PDB entry 4OV4 | X-ray diffraction, 2.00 A resolution | chain A

Chain A:
Molecule: 2-isopropylmalate synthase
From: Leptospira biflexa
Notes: EC 2.3.3.13
UniProtKB: B0SN40 (B0SN40_LEPBP); residues 1-394 here = UniProt positions 1-394
Chain sequence (414 residues; each row starts with the number of its first residue; numbers below 1 keep their minus sign (Met-19 is residue -19)):
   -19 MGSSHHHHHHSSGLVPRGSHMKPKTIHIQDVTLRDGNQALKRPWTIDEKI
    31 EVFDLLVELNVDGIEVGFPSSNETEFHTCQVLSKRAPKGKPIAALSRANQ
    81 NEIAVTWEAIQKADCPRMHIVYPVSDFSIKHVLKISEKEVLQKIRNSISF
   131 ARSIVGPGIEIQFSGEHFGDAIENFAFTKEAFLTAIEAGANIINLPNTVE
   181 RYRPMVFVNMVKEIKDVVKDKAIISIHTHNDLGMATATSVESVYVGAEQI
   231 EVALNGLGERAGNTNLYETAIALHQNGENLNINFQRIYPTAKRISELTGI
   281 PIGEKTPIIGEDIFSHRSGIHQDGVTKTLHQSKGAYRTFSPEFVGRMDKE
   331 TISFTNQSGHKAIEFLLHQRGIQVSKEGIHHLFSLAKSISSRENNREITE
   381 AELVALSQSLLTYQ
Not modelled in the structure: -19 to 2, 303-309, 389-394
Construct notes: expression tag (-19 to 0)
Ion coordination: Zn2+: Asp15, His207, His209 (together with 3-methyl-2-oxobutanoic acid)
Ligand contacts: 3-methyl-2-oxobutanoic acid (KIV): Arg14, Asp15, Leu75, His99, Val101, Ser144, Glu146, Asn174, Pro176, Thr178, His207, His209

In short:
Chain A binds 3-methyl-2-oxobutanoic acid. Asp15, His207 and His209 form the Zn2+ site.
Chain A is 2-isopropylmalate synthase (Leptospira biflexa); the structure, Isopropylmalate synthase binding
with ketoisovalerate, was determined by X-ray diffraction.
